9I2C - chains A and B of the 4 polymer chains in the assembly; structure by electron microscopy, 3.30 A resolution.

== Chain A ==
Protein: Isoform 1 of Kelch repeat and BTB domain-containing protein 4
Source organism: Homo sapiens
UniProt: Q9NVX7 (KBTB4_HUMAN), isoform Q9NVX7-2; residues 1-518 here correspond to UniProt positions 17-534 (UniProt number = residue number + 16)
Amino-acid sequence (518 residues; row label = number of the first residue in the row):
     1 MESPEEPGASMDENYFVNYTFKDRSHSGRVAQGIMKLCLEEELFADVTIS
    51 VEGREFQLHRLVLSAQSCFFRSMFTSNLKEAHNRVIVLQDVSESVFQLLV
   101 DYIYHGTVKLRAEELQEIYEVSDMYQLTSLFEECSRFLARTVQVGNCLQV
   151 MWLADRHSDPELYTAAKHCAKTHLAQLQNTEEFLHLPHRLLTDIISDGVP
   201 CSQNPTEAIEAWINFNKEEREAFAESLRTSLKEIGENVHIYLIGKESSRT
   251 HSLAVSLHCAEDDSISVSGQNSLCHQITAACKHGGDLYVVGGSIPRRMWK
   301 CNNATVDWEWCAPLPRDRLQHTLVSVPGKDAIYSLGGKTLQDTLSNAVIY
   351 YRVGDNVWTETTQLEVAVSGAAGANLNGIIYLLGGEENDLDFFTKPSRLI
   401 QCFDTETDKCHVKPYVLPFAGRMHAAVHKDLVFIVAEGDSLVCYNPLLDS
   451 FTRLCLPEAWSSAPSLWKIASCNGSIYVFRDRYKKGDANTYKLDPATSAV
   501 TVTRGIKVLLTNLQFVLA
Not modelled in the structure: 1-11, 77-82, 215-223, 247-250, 459-464, 485-487, 505-507
Ligand contacts: A1ACV ((1r,4r)-N~1~-[(7P)-2-benzyl-7-(2-methyl-2H-tetrazol-5-yl)-9H-pyrimido[4,5-b]indol-4-yl]cyclohexane-1,4-diamine): Ile294, Pro295, Arg296, Asp317, Arg318, Leu319, Lys338, Thr339, Leu340

== Chain B ==
Protein: Histone deacetylase 2
Source organism: Homo sapiens
Notes: EC 3.5.1.98, 3.5.1.-
UniProt: Q92769 (HDAC2_HUMAN); residues 5-492 here correspond to UniProt positions 1-488 (UniProt number = residue number - 4)
Amino-acid sequence (488 residues; row label = number of the first residue in the row):
     5 MAYSQGGGKKKVCYYYDGDIGNYYYGQGHPMKPHRIRMTHNLLLNYGLYR
    55 KMEIYRPHKATAEEMTKYHSDEYIKFLRSIRPDNMSEYSKQMQRFNVGED
   105 CPVFDGLFEFCQLSTGGSVAGAVKLNRQQTDMAVNWAGGLHHAKKSEASG
   155 FCYVNDIVLAILELLKYHQRVLYIDIDIHHGDGVEEAFYTTDRVMTVSFH
   205 KYGEYFPGTGDLRDIGAGKGKYYAVNFPMRDGIDDESYGQIFKPIISKVM
   255 EMYQPSAVVLQCGADSLSGDRLGCFNLTVKGHAKCVEVVKTFNLPLLMLG
   305 GGGYTIRNVARCWTYETAVALDCEIPNELPYNDYFEYFGPDFKLHISPSN
   355 MTNQNTPEYMEKIKQRLFENLRMLPHAPGVQMQAIPEDAVHEDSGDEDGE
   405 DPDKRISIRASDKRIACDEEFSDSEDEGEGGRRNVADHKKGAKKARIEED
   455 KKETEDKKTDVKEEDKSKDNSGEKTDTKGTKSEQLSNP
Not modelled in the structure: 5-12, 129, 381-492
Swiss-Prot annotation at these positions:
  - active site: His146
  - binding site (1D-myo-inositol 1,4,5,6-tetrakisphosphate): Gly32, Lys36, Arg275
  - binding site (Ca(2+)): Asp179, Asp181, His183, Phe192, Thr195, Val198, Ser202, Phe203, Tyr227
  - binding site (Zn(2+)): Asp181, His183, Asp269
  - modified residue: Lys79 (N6-acetyllysine), Lys225 (N6-acetyllysine), Cys266 (S-nitrosocysteine), Cys278 (S-nitrosocysteine), Ser398 (Phosphoserine), Ser411 (Phosphoserine), Ser426 (Phosphoserine), Ser428 (Phosphoserine)
  - cross-link (Glycyl lysine isopeptide (Lys-Gly)): Lys79 (interchain with G-Cter in SUMO2), Lys443 (interchain with G-Cter in SUMO2), Lys456 (interchain with G-Cter in SUMO2), Lys462 (interchain with G-Cter in SUMO2), Lys466 (interchain with G-Cter in SUMO2), Lys482 (interchain with G-Cter in SUMO2), Lys485 (interchain with G-Cter in SUMO2)
Bound ions: Zn2+: Asp181, His183, Asp269
Ligand contacts: A1ACV ((1r,4r)-N~1~-[(7P)-2-benzyl-7-(2-methyl-2H-tetrazol-5-yl)-9H-pyrimido[4,5-b]indol-4-yl]cyclohexane-1,4-diamine): Glu103, His146, Gly154, Phe155, His183, Phe210, Leu276, Tyr308

== Interface between chain A and chain B ==
Contacting residue pairs (26; chain A residue first):
  Ser293(A) - Gly32(B)  hydrogen bond (side chain-backbone)
  Ile294(A) - Phe155(B)  hydrophobic
  Arg296(A) - Tyr209(B)
  Arg296(A) - Leu276(B)
  Arg296(A) - Gly277(B)
  Arg297(A) - Arg275(B)
  Pro313(A) - Arg275(B)
  Pro315(A) - Tyr209(B)
  Arg316(A) - Lys205(B)
  Arg316(A) - Gly207(B)  hydrogen bond (side chain-backbone)
  Arg316(A) - Glu208(B)  salt bridge
  Asp317(A) - Glu208(B)  hydrogen bond (backbone-backbone)
  Asp317(A) - Tyr209(B)
  Asp317(A) - Phe210(B)  hydrogen bond (side chain-backbone)
  Arg318(A) - Glu208(B)  salt bridge
  Thr339(A) - Glu208(B)
  Leu340(A) - Phe210(B)  hydrophobic
  Gln341(A) - Phe210(B)
  Gln341(A) - Pro211(B)
  Ser345(A) - Glu208(B)  hydrogen bond
  Ala347(A) - Glu208(B)
  Arg352(A) - Thr356(B)
  Val357(A) - Asn354(B)
  Val357(A) - Met355(B)  hydrophobic
  Thr359(A) - Thr356(B)
  Thr359(A) - Gln358(B)
Also at the interface, not in a pair above, chain A (19 interface residues in all): Trp310, Glu360
Also at the interface, not in a pair above, chain B (19 interface residues in all): His33, Gly212, Asp274, Cys278

== Summary ==
Chain A and chain B each contribute 19 residues to their interface; the contacts include 5 hydrogen bonds and
2 salt bridges. Among the polar pairs are Arg316(A)-Glu208(B), Arg318(A)-Glu208(B) and Ser293(A)-Gly32(B).
Compound A1ACV is bound between chain A and chain B.
Here chain A is Isoform 1 of Kelch repeat and BTB domain-containing protein 4 and chain B is Histone
deacetylase 2, both from Homo sapiens. Entry 9I2C (Cryo-EM structure of KBTBD4 WT-HDAC2-CoREST1 2:1:1 complex
mediated by molecular glue UM171) was determined by electron microscopy together with 9GGL, 9GGM and 9GGN from
the same study.
